6MYI - chain A; structure by X-ray diffraction, 1.15 A resolution.

[Chain A]
Molecule: Ostreolysin A6
Source organism: Pleurotus ostreatus
UniProt: P83467 (OLYA6_PLEOS); numbering as in UniProt (aligned over 1-138)
Sequence (139 residues; numbered 0 to 138; the number before each row is that of its first residue; numbering starts at 0):
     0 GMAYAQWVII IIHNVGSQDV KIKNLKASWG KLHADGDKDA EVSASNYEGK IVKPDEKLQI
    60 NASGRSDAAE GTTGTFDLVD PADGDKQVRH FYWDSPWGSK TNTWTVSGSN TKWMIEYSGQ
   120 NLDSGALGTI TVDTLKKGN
Disordered / not traced: 0-1
Differences from the reference sequence: expression tag (0); engineered mutation S62 (Cys in P83467), S94 (Cys in P83467)
Bound ions: Na+: Q5, P95, N101, G124
From the paper describing this entry:
  - mutagenesis - G70A, T71A, T72A, D93A, S94A, T100A: unchanged binding to liposomes containing SM and cholesterol
  - mutagenesis - Q5A, W6A, W28A, P95A, W96A: abolished binding to liposomes containing SM and cholesterol
  - mutagenesis - E69A: increased binding to liposomes containing SM
  - specificity-determining residues: E69
  - mutagenesis - E69A (100-fold): increased binding to SM-containing membranes

[In short]
The Na+ site is built by Q5, P95, N101 and G124. The paper reports that Q5A, W6A and W28A, among others,
abolish binding to liposomes containing SM and cholesterol; the specificity determinant E69; 12 substitutions
were tested in all.
Chain A is Ostreolysin A6 (Pleurotus ostreatus); the structure, Pleurotus ostreatus OstreolysinA, was
determined by X-ray diffraction together with 6MYJ and 6MYK from the same study.
